Entry 6ZLD (X-ray diffraction, 1.80 A resolution); this record covers chain A.

== Chain A ==
Molecule: Epimerase domain-containing protein
Source organism: Bacillus cereus HuA2-4
UniProt: J8BY31 (J8BY31_BACCE); residue numbers follow UniProt; this construct covers 1-317
Sequence (327 residues; row label = number of the first residue in the row):
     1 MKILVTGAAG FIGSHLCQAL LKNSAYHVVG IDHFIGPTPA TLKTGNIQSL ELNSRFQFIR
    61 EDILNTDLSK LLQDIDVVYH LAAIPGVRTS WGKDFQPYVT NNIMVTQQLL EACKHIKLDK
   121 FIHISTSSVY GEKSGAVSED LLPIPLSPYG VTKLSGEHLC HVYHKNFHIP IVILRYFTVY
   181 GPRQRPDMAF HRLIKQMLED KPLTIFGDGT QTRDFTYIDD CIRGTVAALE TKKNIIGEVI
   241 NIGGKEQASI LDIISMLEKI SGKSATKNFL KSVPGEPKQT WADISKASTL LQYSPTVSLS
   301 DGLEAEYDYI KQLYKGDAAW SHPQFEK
Unresolved in the structure: 315-327
Sequence notes: expression tag (318-327)
Ligand contacts:
  - NAD (nicotinamide-adenine-dinucleotide): G7, A9, G10, F11, I12, G13, I31, D32, H33, F34, I35, P37, T38, K43, E61, D62, I63, L81, A82, A83, P85, N101, V105, I124, S125, T126, Y149, K153, Y176, T178, V179, R185, M188
  - uridine-5'-diphosphate-glucuronic acid (UGA): P85, V87, R88, T126, S127, S128, Y149, Y176, F177, T178, R185, D187, M188, A189, R192, T204, I205, F206, Q211, R213, I250, E276
What the authors report for this chain:
  - catalytic residues: T126, K153 (proposed by the authors, not directly observed)
  - catalytic residues: Y149
  - binding site for uridine-5'-diphosphate-glucuronic acid: P85, R88, T126, S127, S128, Y149, T178, R185
  - conformationally variable residues (loop rearrangement, side-chain flip): P85 to S90
  - mutagenesis - R88A (8-fold): decreased catalytic activity

== Overview ==
Chain A binds NAD and uridine-5'-diphosphate-glucuronic acid. From the paper: catalytic residues T126, K153
and Y149; R88A reduces catalytic activity.
Chain A is Epimerase domain-containing protein (Bacillus cereus HuA2-4); the structure, Crystal Structure of
UDP-Glucuronic acid 4-epimerase from Bacillus cereus in complex with UDP-Glucuronic acid and NAD, was
determined by X-ray diffraction together with 6ZL6, 6ZLA, 6ZLJ, 6ZLK and 6ZLL from the same study.
